7Z31 - chains A and E of the 19 polymer chains in the assembly; structure by electron microscopy, 2.76 A resolution.

[Chain A]
Protein: DNA-directed RNA polymerase III subunit RPC1
Organism: Saccharomyces cerevisiae S288C
Notes: EC 2.7.7.6
UniProt: P04051 (RPC1_YEAST); residue numbers follow UniProt; this construct covers 1-1460
Sequence (1460 residues; numbered 1 to 1460; the number before each row is that of its first residue):
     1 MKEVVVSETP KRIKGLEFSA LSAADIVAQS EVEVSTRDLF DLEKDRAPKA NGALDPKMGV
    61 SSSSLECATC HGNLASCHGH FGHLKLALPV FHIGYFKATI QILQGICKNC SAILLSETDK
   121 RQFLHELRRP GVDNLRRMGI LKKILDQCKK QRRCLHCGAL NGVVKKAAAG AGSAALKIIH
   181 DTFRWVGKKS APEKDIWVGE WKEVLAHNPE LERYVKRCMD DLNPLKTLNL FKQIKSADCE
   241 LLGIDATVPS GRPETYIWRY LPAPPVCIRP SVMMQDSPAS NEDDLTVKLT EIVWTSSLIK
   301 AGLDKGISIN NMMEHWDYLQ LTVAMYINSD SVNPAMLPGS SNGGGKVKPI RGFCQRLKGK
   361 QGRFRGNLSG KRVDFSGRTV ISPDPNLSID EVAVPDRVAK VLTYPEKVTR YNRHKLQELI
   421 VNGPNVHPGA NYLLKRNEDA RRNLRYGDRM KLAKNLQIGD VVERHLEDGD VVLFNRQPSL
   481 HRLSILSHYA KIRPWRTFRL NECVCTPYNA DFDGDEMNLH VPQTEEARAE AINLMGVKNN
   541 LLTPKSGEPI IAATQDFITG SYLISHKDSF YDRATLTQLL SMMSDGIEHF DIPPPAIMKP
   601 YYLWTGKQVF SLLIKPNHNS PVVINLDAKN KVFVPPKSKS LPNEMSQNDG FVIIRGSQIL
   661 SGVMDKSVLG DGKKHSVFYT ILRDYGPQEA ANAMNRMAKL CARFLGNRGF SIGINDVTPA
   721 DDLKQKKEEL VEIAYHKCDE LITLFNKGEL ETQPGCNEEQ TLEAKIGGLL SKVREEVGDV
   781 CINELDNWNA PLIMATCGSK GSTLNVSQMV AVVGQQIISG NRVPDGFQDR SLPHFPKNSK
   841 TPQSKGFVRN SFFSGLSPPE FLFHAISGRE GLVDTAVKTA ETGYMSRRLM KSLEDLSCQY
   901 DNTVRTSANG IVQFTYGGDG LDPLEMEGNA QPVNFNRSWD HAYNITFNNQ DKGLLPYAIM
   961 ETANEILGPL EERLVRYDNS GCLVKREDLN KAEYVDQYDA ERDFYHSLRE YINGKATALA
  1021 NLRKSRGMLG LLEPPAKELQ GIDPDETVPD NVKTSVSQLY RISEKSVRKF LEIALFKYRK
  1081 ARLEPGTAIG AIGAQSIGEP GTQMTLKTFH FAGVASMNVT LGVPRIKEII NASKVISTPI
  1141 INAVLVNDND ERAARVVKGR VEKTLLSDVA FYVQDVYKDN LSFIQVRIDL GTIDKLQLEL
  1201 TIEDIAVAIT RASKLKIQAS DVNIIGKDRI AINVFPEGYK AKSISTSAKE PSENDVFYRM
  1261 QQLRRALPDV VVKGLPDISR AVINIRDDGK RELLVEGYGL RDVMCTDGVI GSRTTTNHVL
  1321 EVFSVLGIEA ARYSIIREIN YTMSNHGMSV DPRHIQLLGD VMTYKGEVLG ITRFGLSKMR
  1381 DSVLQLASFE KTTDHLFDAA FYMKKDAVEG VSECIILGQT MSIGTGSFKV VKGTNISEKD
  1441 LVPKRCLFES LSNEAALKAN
Disordered / not traced: 1, 169-174, 333-347, 1237-1251, 1457-1460
Ion coordination: Zn2+ site 1: Cys-67, Cys-70, Cys-77, His-80; Zn2+ site 2: Cys-107, Cys-110, Cys-154, Cys-157; Mg2+: Asp-511, Asp-513, Asp-515
UniProt features mapped onto this chain:
  - region: Pro-858 to Glu-870 (Bridging helix)
  - binding site (Zn(2+)): Cys-67, Cys-70, Cys-77, His-80, Cys-107, Cys-110, Cys-154
  - binding site (Mg(2+)): Asp-511, Asp-513, Asp-515
  - mutagenesis: Thr-506 (T506I: Temperature-sensitive), Asn-509 (N509Y: Temperature-sensitive), Asn-518 (N518Q: Temperature-sensitive)

[Chain E]
Protein: DNA-directed RNA polymerases I, II, and III subunit RPABC1
Organism: Saccharomyces cerevisiae S288C
UniProt: P20434 (RPAB1_YEAST); residues 1-215 here = UniProt positions 1-215
Sequence (215 residues; row label = number of the first residue in the row):
     1 MDQENERNIS RLWRAFRTVK EMVKDRGYFI TQEEVELPLE DFKAKYCDSM GRPQRKMMSF
    61 QANPTEESIS KFPDMGSLWV EFCDEPSVGV KTMKTFVIHI QEKNFQTGIF VYQNNITPSA
   121 MKLVPSIPPA TIETFNEAAL VVNITHHELV PKHIRLSSDE KRELLKRYRL KESQLPRIQR
   181 ADPVALYLGL KRGEVVKIIR KSETSGRYAS YRICM

[Interface between chain A and chain E]
Pairs across the interface (97; chain A residue first):
  Asp-133(A) with Arg-177(E), salt bridge
  Arg-136(A) with Arg-192(E)
  Arg-905(A) with Leu-170(E); Gln-174(E), hydrogen bond
  Asn-909(A) with Gln-174(E)
  Gly-910(A) with Gln-174(E)
  Ile-911(A) with Leu-170(E), hydrophobic; Gln-174(E), hydrogen bond (backbone-backbone); Pro-176(E)
  Phe-914(A) with Tyr-168(E); Leu-170(E), hydrophobic; Leu-175(E), hydrophobic; Pro-176(E); Tyr-211(E)
  Gly-917(A) with Ser-205(E), hydrogen bond (backbone-side chain)
  Gly-918(A) with Tyr-208(E)
  Asp-919(A) with Thr-204(E); Ser-205(E)
  Ala-930(A) with Thr-204(E)
  Gln-931(A) with Thr-204(E)
  Asn-979(A) with Leu-156(E); Glu-160(E); Glu-163(E); Lys-197(E), hydrogen bond
  Ser-980(A) with Glu-160(E); Glu-163(E)
  Gly-981(A) with Glu-163(E)
  Ala-992(A) with Ile-199(E); Arg-207(E)
  Glu-993(A) with Ile-154(E); Lys-197(E), hydrogen bond (backbone-side chain)
  Val-995(A) with Lys-197(E), hydrogen bond (backbone-side chain); Arg-207(E); Tyr-208(E), hydrophobic; Ala-209(E)
  Gln-997(A) with Arg-167(E); Tyr-168(E)
  Asp-999(A) with Arg-207(E)
  Glu-1199(A) with Gln-3(E)
  Glu-1203(A) with Met-1(E)
  Asp-1204(A) with Met-1(E)
  Met-1304(A) with His-147(E)
  Cys-1305(A) with Arg-11(E), hydrogen bond (backbone-side chain); Arg-14(E); Ala-138(E); Val-141(E), hydrophobic
  Asp-1307(A) with Arg-7(E); Arg-11(E), salt bridge
  Gly-1311(A) with His-147(E)
  Ser-1312(A) with His-146(E), hydrogen bond (side chain-backbone); His-147(E), hydrogen bond (backbone-side chain); Glu-148(E), hydrogen bond (backbone-backbone)
  Thr-1314(A) with His-147(E), hydrogen bond (backbone-side chain)
  Thr-1315(A) with His-147(E); Glu-148(E); Leu-149(E)
  Val-1322(A) with Leu-149(E), hydrophobic
  Phe-1323(A) with Gln-179(E); Pro-183(E)
  Ser-1324(A) with Pro-183(E)
  Val-1325(A) with Ile-144(E); Pro-183(E)
  Leu-1326(A) with Ile-144(E), hydrophobic; Val-150(E); Pro-183(E); Val-184(E)
  Gly-1327(A) with Asp-182(E); Pro-183(E)
  Ile-1328(A) with Asp-182(E), hydrogen bond (backbone-side chain); Arg-212(E)
  Glu-1329(A) with Pro-151(E); His-153(E); Ile-198(E); Arg-200(E), salt bridge; Arg-212(E), salt bridge
  Ala-1330(A) with Leu-149(E); Val-150(E), hydrophobic
  Arg-1332(A) with Arg-200(E); Tyr-208(E)
  Tyr-1333(A) with Leu-149(E); Pro-151(E), hydrophobic; Arg-200(E); Lys-201(E), hydrogen bond (side chain-backbone)
  Ser-1334(A) with Leu-149(E)
  Pro-1352(A) with Thr-204(E)
  Arg-1353(A) with Thr-204(E), hydrogen bond (side chain-backbone)
  Gln-1356(A) with Ser-202(E), hydrogen bond; Tyr-208(E), hydrogen bond
  Asp-1360(A) with Arg-200(E), salt bridge
  Thr-1363(A) with Arg-212(E), hydrogen bond (backbone-side chain)
  Tyr-1364(A) with Pro-176(E); Arg-177(E), hydrogen bond (backbone-backbone); Arg-212(E)
  Lys-1365(A) with Arg-177(E)
  Gly-1366(A) with Arg-177(E), hydrogen bond (backbone-backbone); Gln-179(E)
  Glu-1367(A) with Gln-179(E)
Interface residues without a listed pair, chain A (58 interface residues in all): Arg-129, Thr-903, Val-912, Asn-990, Tyr-994, Thr-1201, Arg-1337
Interface residues without a listed pair, chain E (49 interface residues in all): Ser-10, Val-142, Lys-152, Ile-178, Ser-210

[In short]
The interface between chain A and chain E involves 58 residues on one side and 49 on the other, with 19
hydrogen bonds and 5 salt bridges. Polar pairs include Asp-133(A)/Arg-177(E), Asp-1307(A)/Arg-11(E) and
Glu-1329(A)/Arg-200(E).
Chain A is DNA-directed RNA polymerase III subunit RPC1 and chain E is DNA-directed RNA polymerases I, II, and
III subunit RPABC1, both from Saccharomyces cerevisiae S288C; the structure, Structure of yeast RNA Polymerase
III-Ty1 integrase complex at 2.7 A (focus subunit C11, no C11 ..., was determined by electron microscopy
together with 7Z0H, 7Z2Z, 7Z30 and 8BWS from the same study.
